Entry 5BKN (X-ray diffraction, 3.00 A resolution); this record covers chains A and F of the 39 polymer chains in the assembly.

# Chain A (and F)
Protein: Coat protein
Source organism: Satellite tobacco mosaic virus
Notes: chain F of this document is another copy of the same molecule, construct and numbering; everything in this record applies to it too
UniProtKB: P17574 (COAT_STMV); residue numbers follow UniProt; this construct covers 1-159
Amino-acid sequence (159 residues; each row starts with the number of its first residue):
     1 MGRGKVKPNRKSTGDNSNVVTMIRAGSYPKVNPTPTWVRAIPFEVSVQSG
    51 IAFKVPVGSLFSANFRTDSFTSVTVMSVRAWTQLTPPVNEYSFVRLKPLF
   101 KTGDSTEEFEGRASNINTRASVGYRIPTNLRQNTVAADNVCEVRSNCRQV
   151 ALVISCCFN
Disordered / not traced: 1-15
Ion coordination: Mg2+: T82, L84, S92

# Chain A / chain F interface
Contacting residue pairs (40; chain A residue first):
  F100(A) with N133(F)
  T102(A) with K101(F), hydrogen bond (backbone-side chain); N133(F); T134(F); V135(F)
  G103(A) with S72(F), hydrogen bond (backbone-side chain); N133(F), hydrogen bond (backbone-side chain); V135(F)
  D104(A) with T71(F); S72(F), hydrogen bond (backbone-side chain)
  S105(A) with N159(F), hydrogen bond
  T106(A) with T34(F), hydrogen bond (backbone-side chain); S69(F); F70(F); N159(F), hydrogen bond (backbone-backbone)
  E107(A) with N32(F); T34(F); P35(F); T36(F); F70(F); N159(F)
  E108(A) with V31(F); N32(F), hydrogen bond (backbone-side chain); P33(F); T34(F), hydrogen bond (backbone-side chain)
  F109(A) with V31(F); N32(F)
  E110(A) with K30(F); V31(F), hydrogen bond (backbone-backbone)
  R112(A) with Y28(F), hydrogen bond
  S114(A) with S27(F); Y28(F), hydrogen bond (side chain-backbone)
  S121(A) with K30(F), hydrogen bond (backbone-side chain)
  N129(A) with T74(F); T128(F); R131(F), hydrogen bond (side chain-backbone); Q132(F), hydrogen bond (backbone-side chain)
  L130(A) with Q132(F); N133(F)
  Q132(A) with Q132(F)
Other interface residues (no listed pair), chain A (17 interface residues in all): G111

# Summary
The interface between chain A and chain F involves 17 residues on one side and 22 on the other, with 15
hydrogen bonds. Polar contacts include T102(A)-K101(F), G103(A)-S72(F) and G103(A)-N133(F). The Mg2+ site is
built by T82(A), L84(A) and S92(A).
Both chains are Coat protein (Satellite tobacco mosaic virus). Entry 5BKN (Crystallographic structure of a
cubic crystal form of STMV (84.5 degree rotation) grown from chloride) was determined by X-ray diffraction
together with 5BKL, 7M2T, 7M2V, 7M3T, 7M50 and 7M57 from the same study.
